PDB entry 9IN1 | X-ray diffraction, 1.40 A resolution | chains A and B

[Chain A (and B)]
Protein: Nucleoprotein
Source organism: Severe acute respiratory syndrome coronavirus 2
Notes: fragment: C-terminal domain; chain B of this document is another copy of the same molecule, construct and numbering; everything in this record applies to it too
Reference sequence: P0DTC9 (NCAP_SARS2); residue numbers follow UniProt; this construct covers 247-364
Chain sequence (120 residues; each row starts with the number of its first residue):
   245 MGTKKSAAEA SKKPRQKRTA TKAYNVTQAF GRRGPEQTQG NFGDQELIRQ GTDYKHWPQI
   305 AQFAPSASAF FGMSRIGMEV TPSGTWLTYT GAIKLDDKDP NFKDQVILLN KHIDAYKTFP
Disordered / not traced: 245-256 (chain B: 245-254)
Construct notes: initiating methionine (245); expression tag (246)
From the paper describing this entry:
  - self-association interface (contacts with another copy of this molecule): Arg-277, Gly-278, Glu-280, Gln-283, Asn-285, Gly-316, Ser-318, Arg-319, Ile-320, Gly-328 to Ile-337

[How chain A and chain B interact]
Residue-residue contacts (139; chain A residue first):
  Arg-259(A) with Ala-313(B); Met-317(B)
  Gln-260(A) with Gln-306(B), hydrogen bond (side chain-backbone); Phe-307(B); Ala-308(B); Pro-309(B); Ser-310(B), hydrogen bond (backbone-backbone); Ala-313(B); Met-317(B); Ile-337(B)
  Lys-261(A) with Ala-305(B), hydrogen bond (side chain-backbone); Gln-306(B); Ala-308(B), hydrogen bond (side chain-backbone)
  Arg-262(A) with Ser-310(B), hydrogen bond (backbone-side chain); Ser-312(B); Ala-313(B)
  Thr-263(A) with Ser-312(B)
  Ala-264(A) with Ser-312(B), hydrogen bond (backbone-side chain)
  Phe-274(A) with Ser-312(B); Ala-313(B), hydrophobic; Gly-316(B); Met-317(B), hydrophobic
  Arg-277(A) with Gly-316(B), hydrogen bond (side chain-backbone)
  Gly-278(A) with Arg-319(B), hydrogen bond (backbone-side chain)
  Pro-279(A) with Arg-319(B), hydrogen bond (backbone-side chain)
  Glu-280(A) with Arg-319(B), hydrogen bond (backbone-side chain)
  Gln-281(A) with Arg-319(B); Thr-334(B)
  Thr-282(A) with Met-317(B); Arg-319(B)
  Gln-283(A) with Arg-319(B), hydrogen bond (backbone-side chain)
  Gly-284(A) with Gly-316(B); Met-317(B); Ser-318(B)
  Asn-285(A) with Ser-318(B); Arg-319(B); Ile-320(B), hydrogen bond (side chain-backbone)
  Phe-286(A) with Phe-315(B); Ile-320(B), hydrophobic
  Thr-296(A) with Ser-312(B)
  Trp-301(A) with Ala-311(B); Ser-312(B)
  Ile-304(A) with Phe-315(B)
  Ala-305(A) with Lys-261(B), hydrogen bond (backbone-side chain)
  Gln-306(A) with Gln-260(B), hydrogen bond (backbone-side chain); Lys-261(B)
  Phe-307(A) with Gln-260(B); Leu-331(B), hydrophobic
  Ala-308(A) with Gln-260(B); Lys-261(B), hydrogen bond (backbone-side chain); Ala-311(B), hydrophobic; Phe-314(B), hydrophobic; Phe-315(B)
  Pro-309(A) with Gln-260(B); Phe-314(B)
  Ser-310(A) with Gln-260(B), hydrogen bond (backbone-backbone); Arg-262(B), hydrogen bond (side chain-backbone)
  Ala-311(A) with Trp-301(B); Ala-308(B), hydrophobic
  Ser-312(A) with Arg-262(B); Thr-263(B); Ala-264(B), hydrogen bond (side chain-backbone); Phe-274(B); Thr-296(B); Trp-301(B)
  Ala-313(A) with Arg-259(B); Gln-260(B); Arg-262(B); Phe-274(B), hydrophobic
  Phe-314(A) with Ala-308(B), hydrophobic; Pro-309(B)
  Phe-315(A) with Phe-286(B); Ile-304(B); Phe-307(B), hydrophobic; Ala-308(B)
  Gly-316(A) with Phe-274(B); Arg-277(B), hydrogen bond (backbone-side chain); Gly-284(B)
  Met-317(A) with Arg-259(B); Gln-260(B); Phe-274(B), hydrophobic; Gly-284(B); Tyr-333(B)
  Ser-318(A) with Gly-284(B); Asn-285(B); Tyr-333(B), hydrogen bond
  Arg-319(A) with Gly-278(B), hydrogen bond (side chain-backbone); Pro-279(B), hydrogen bond (side chain-backbone); Glu-280(B), hydrogen bond (side chain-backbone); Gln-281(B); Gln-283(B), hydrogen bond (side chain-backbone); Asn-285(B)
  Ile-320(A) with Asn-285(B), hydrogen bond (backbone-side chain); Phe-286(B), hydrophobic; Ile-357(B)
  Gly-321(A) with Ile-357(B)
  Met-322(A) with Val-350(B), hydrophobic; Leu-353(B), hydrophobic; Asn-354(B)
  Ser-327(A) with Lys-338(B), hydrogen bond (backbone-side chain)
  Gly-328(A) with Lys-338(B)
  Thr-329(A) with Lys-338(B); Leu-339(B), hydrogen bond (backbone-backbone); Phe-346(B)
  Trp-330(A) with Ala-336(B), hydrophobic; Ile-337(B); Lys-338(B)
  Leu-331(A) with Phe-307(B), hydrophobic; Ala-336(B); Ile-337(B), hydrogen bond (backbone-backbone); Leu-339(B); Leu-353(B), hydrophobic
  Thr-332(A) with Gly-335(B)
  Tyr-333(A) with Ser-318(B), hydrogen bond; Tyr-333(B), hydrophobic; Thr-334(B), hydrogen bond (backbone-side chain); Gly-335(B), hydrogen bond (backbone-backbone); Ala-336(B); Ile-337(B), hydrophobic
  Thr-334(A) with Gln-281(B), hydrogen bond; Tyr-333(B); Thr-334(B)
  Gly-335(A) with Thr-332(B); Tyr-333(B), hydrogen bond (backbone-backbone)
  Ala-336(A) with Trp-330(B), hydrophobic; Leu-331(B); Tyr-333(B)
  Ile-337(A) with Gln-260(B); Trp-330(B); Leu-331(B), hydrogen bond (backbone-backbone); Tyr-333(B), hydrophobic
  Lys-338(A) with Thr-329(B); Trp-330(B)
  Leu-339(A) with Thr-329(B), hydrogen bond (backbone-backbone)
  Phe-346(A) with Thr-329(B)
  Asn-354(A) with Met-322(B)
  Ile-357(A) with Ile-320(B); Gly-321(B); Met-322(B), hydrophobic
Other interface residues (no listed pair), chain A (57 interface residues in all): Val-350, Leu-353, Asp-358
Other interface residues (no listed pair), chain B (55 interface residues in all): Ser-327, Asp-358

[Overview]
57 residues of chain A and 55 residues of chain B are in contact, with 35 hydrogen bonds. Polar pairs include
Gln-260(A)/Gln-306(B), Lys-261(A)/Ala-305(B) and Lys-261(A)/Ala-308(B). From the paper: a self-association
interface involving Arg-277(A), Gly-278(A) and Glu-280(A) among others.
Chain A and chain B are both Nucleoprotein (Severe acute respiratory syndrome coronavirus 2); the structure,
Crystal Structure of C-terminal domain of nucleocapsid protein from SARS-CoV-2, was determined by X-ray
diffraction together with 8ZFV and 8W6W from the same study.
